Entry 1W55 (X-ray diffraction, 2.30 A resolution); this record covers chain A.

Chain A:
Name: Ispd/ispf bifunctional enzyme
Source organism: Campylobacter jejuni
Notes: EC 2.7.7.60, 4.6.1.12
UniProtKB: Q9PM68 (ISDF_CAMJE); residue numbers follow UniProt; this construct covers 1-371
Chain sequence (371 residues; each row starts with the number of its first residue):
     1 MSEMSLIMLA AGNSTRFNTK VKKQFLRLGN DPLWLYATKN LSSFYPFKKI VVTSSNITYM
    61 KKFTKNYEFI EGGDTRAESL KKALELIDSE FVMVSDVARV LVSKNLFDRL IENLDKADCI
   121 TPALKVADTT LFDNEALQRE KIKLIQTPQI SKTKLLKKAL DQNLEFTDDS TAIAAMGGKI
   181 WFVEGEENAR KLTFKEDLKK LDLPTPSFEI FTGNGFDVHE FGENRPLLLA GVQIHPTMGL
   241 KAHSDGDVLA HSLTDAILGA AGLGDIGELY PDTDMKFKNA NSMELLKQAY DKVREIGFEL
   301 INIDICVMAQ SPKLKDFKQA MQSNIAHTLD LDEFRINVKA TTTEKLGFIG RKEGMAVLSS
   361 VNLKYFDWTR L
Unresolved in the structure: 1, 371
Metal / ion sites: Mg2+: Asp217, Thr341 (together with cytidine-5'-monophosphate)
Small-molecule neighbours:
  - cytidine-5'-monophosphate (C), molecule 1: Leu9, Ala10, Ala11, Gly12, Thr53, Gly73, Asp74, Thr75, Arg76, Ser79, Asp96, Val97, Ala98, Arg139, Lys191
  - cytidine-5'-monophosphate (C), molecule 2: Asp217, His243, Asp265, Ile266, Gly267, Glu268, Ala309, Pro312, Lys313, Leu314, Lys315, Lys318, Ala340, Thr341, Thr342, Glu344
  - geranyl diphosphate (GPP): Phe216, Met308, Gly347, Phe348, Ile349, Arg351
UniProt features mapped onto this chain:
  - binding site (4-CDP-2-C-methyl-D-erythritol 2-phosphate): Asp217 to His219, His243, Ser244, Asp265 to Gly267, Tyr270 to Asp274, Ala309 to Lys315, Thr341 to Glu344, Phe348, Arg351
  - binding site (a divalent metal cation): Asp217, His219, His251
  - site: Arg16 (Transition state stabilizer), Lys23 (Transition state stabilizer), Arg139 (Positions MEP for the nucleophilic attack), Lys191 (Positions MEP for the nucleophilic attack), His243 (Transition state stabilizer), Thr342 (Transition state stabilizer)

In short:
Bound to chain A: cytidine-5'-monophosphate and geranyl diphosphate. Asp217 and Thr341 form the Mg2+ site.
Curated annotation (UniProt) lists 26 residues binding 4-CDP-2-C-methyl-D-erythritol 2-phosphate and 3
divalent metal cation-binding residues.
Chain A is Ispd/ispf bifunctional enzyme (Campylobacter jejuni); the structure, Structure of the Bifunctional
IspDF from Campylobacter jejuni, was determined by X-ray diffraction together with 1W57 from the same study.
